3BNF - chain A; structure by X-ray diffraction, 1.70 A resolution.

== Chain A ==
Name: Cytochrome c-552
Organism: Wolinella succinogenes
Notes: EC 1.7.2.2
Reference sequence: Q9S1E5 (NRFA_WOLSU); numbering as in UniProt (aligned over 23-507)
Sequence (485 residues; each row starts with the number of its first residue):
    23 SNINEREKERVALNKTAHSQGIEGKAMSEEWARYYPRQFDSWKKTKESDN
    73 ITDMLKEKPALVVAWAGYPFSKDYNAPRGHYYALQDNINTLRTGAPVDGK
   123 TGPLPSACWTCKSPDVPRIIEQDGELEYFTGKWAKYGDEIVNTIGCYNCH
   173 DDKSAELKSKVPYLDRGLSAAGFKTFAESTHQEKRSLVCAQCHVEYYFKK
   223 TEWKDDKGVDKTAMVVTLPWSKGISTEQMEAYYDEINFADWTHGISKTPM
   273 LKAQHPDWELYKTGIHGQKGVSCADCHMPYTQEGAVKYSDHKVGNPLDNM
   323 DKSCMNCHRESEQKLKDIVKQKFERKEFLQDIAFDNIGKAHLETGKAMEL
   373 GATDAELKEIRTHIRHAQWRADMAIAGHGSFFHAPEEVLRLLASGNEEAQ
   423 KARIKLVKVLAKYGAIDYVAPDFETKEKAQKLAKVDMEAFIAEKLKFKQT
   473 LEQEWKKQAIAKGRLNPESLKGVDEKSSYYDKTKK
Unresolved in the structure: 23-36
Metal / ion sites: heme Fe (5 sites), coordinated by His102, Lys134, His172, His215, His288, His299, His313, His330, His405; Ca2+: Glu217, Tyr218, Lys274, Gln276
Ligand contacts:
  - heme (HEM), molecule 1: Ser50, Trp53, Tyr57, Gln60, Phe61, Trp64, Ile166, Gly167, Cys168, Cys171, His172, Leu179, His203, Arg207, Val210, Ala296, Met300, Tyr302, Lys309, Tyr310, Ser311, His313
  - heme (HEM), molecule 2: Ser70, Ala98, Pro99, Arg100, Gly101, His102, Tyr104, Ala105, Asp108, Cys133, Lys134, Ile166, Asn170, Cys171, Val210, Cys211, Gln213, Cys214, His215, Cys295, His299, Met300, Val315, Gly316, Asn317
  - heme (HEM), molecule 3: Tyr96, Asn97, Ala98, Pro99, Asp108, Asn109, Thr112, Arg114, Thr115, Leu126, Ala129, Cys130, Thr132, Cys133, Lys134, Tyr185, Gln213, Cys214, His215, Tyr218, Phe220, Val238, His277, Asp279, Ala398, His400
  - heme (HEM), molecule 4: Pro99, Cys211, His215, Asp279, Trp280, Tyr283, His288, Val293, Ser294, Cys295, Cys298, His299, Gly316, Asn317, Pro318, Leu319, His400, Gly401, Phe403, Phe404, His405
  - heme (HEM), molecule 5: Ile287, His288, Lys291, Val293, Asp297, Cys298, Pro318, Leu319, Ser325, Cys326, Cys329, His330, Leu337, Ile340, Val341, Lys344, Phe404, Pro407, Glu408
  - sulfite ion (SO3): Phe92, Arg114, Lys134, Tyr218, Gln276, His277
  - yttrium ion (Y1): Glu45, Glu52, Arg55

== Summary ==
Ligands of chain A: sulfite ion, yttrium ion and 5 copies of heme. The heme Fe site is built by His102 and
His215.
Chain A is Cytochrome c-552 (Wolinella succinogenes); the structure, W. succinogenes NrfA Sulfite Complex, was
determined by X-ray diffraction, deposited together with 3BNG, 3BNH and 3BNJ.
